2HY0 - chain A; structure by X-ray diffraction, 1.70 A resolution.

Chain A:
Protein: Serine/threonine-protein kinase Chk1
From: Homo sapiens
Notes: EC 2.7.11.1; fragment: Chek1 kinase domain
Reference sequence: O14757 (CHK1_HUMAN); residue numbers follow UniProt; this construct covers 2-307
Amino-acid sequence (322 residues; row label = number of the first residue in the row):
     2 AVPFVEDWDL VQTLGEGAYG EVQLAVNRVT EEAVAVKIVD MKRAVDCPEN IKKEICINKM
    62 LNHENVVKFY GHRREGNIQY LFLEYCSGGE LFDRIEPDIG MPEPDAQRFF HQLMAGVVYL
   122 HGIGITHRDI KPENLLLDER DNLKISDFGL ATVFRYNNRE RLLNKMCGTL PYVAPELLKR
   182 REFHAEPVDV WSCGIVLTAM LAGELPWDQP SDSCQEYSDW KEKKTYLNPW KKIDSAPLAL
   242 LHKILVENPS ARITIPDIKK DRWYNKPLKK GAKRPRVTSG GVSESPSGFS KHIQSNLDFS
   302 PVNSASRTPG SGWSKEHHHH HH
Not modelled in the structure: 44-50, 281-323
Differences from the reference sequence: cloning artifact (308-317); expression tag (318-323)
Small-molecule neighbours: 306 (3-[5-(piperidin-1-ylmethyl)-1H-indol-2-yl]-6-(1H-pyrazol-4-yl)quinolin-2(1h)-one): Q13, T14, L15, V23, A36, K38, E55, V68, L84, E85, Y86, C87, S88, G90, L137, S147, D148
UniProt features mapped onto this chain:
  - active site: D130 (Proton acceptor)
  - binding site (ATP): L15 to V23, K38
  - modified residue (Phosphoserine): S280, S286, S296, S301
  - cross-link: K132 (Glycyl lysine isopeptide (Lys-Gly) (interchain with G-Cter in ubiquitin))
  - mutagenesis: K38 (K38R: Abolishes kinase activity), D130 (D130A: Abolishes kinase activity), K132 (K132R: Strong reduction of chromatin-associated CHK1 ubiquitination)

In short:
Bound to chain A: compound 306. From UniProt: active-site residue D130, 10 ATP-binding residues and 3
mutagenesis sites.
Chain A is Serine/threonine-protein kinase Chk1 (Homo sapiens); the structure, crystal structure of chek1 in
complex with inhibitor 22, was determined by X-ray diffraction (same publication as 2HXL and 2HXQ).
